Entry 8XOI (electron microscopy, 3.20 A resolution); this record covers chains B and E of the 5 polymer chains in the assembly.

[Chain B]
Protein: Guanine nucleotide-binding protein G(I)/G(S)/G(T) subunit beta-1
Source organism: Homo sapiens
UniProtKB: P62873 (GBB1_HUMAN); residues 2-340 here = UniProt positions 2-340
Chain sequence (351 residues; row label = number of the first residue in the row; numbers below 1 keep their minus sign (Met-10 is residue -10)):
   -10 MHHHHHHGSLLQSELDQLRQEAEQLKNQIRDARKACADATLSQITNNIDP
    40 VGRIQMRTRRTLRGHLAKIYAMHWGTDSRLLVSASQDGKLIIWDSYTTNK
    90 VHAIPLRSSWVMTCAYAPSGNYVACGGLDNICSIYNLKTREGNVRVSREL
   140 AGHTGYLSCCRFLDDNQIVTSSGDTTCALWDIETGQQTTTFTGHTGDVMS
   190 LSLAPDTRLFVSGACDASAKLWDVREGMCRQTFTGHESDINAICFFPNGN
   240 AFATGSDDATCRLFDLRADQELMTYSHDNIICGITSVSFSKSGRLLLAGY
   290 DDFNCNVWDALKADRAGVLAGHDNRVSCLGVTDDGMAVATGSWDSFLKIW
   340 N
Not modelled in the structure: -10 to 2
Differences from the reference sequence: initiating methionine (-10); expression tag (-9 to 1)
Swiss-Prot annotation at these positions:
  - modified residue: Ser2 (N-acetylserine), His266 (Phosphohistidine)
  - natural variant: Leu30 (L30F: In MRD42; uncertain significance), Arg52 (R52G: In MRD42), Gly64 (G64V: In MRD42), Asp76 (D76E: In MRD42; D76G: In MRD42), Gly77 (G77S: In MRD42), Lys78 (K78R: In MRD42), Ile80 (I80N: In MRD42; I80T: In MRD42), His91 (H91R: In MRD42; uncertain significance), Ala92 (A92T: In MRD42), Pro94 (P94S: In MRD42), Leu95 (L95P: In MRD42), Arg96 (R96L: In MRD42), 5 further natural variant entries in UniProt

[Chain E]
Protein: scFv16
Source organism: synthetic construct
Notes: antibody fragment or engineered binder
Chain sequence (247 residues; numbered 2 to 247 plus 16 insertion-coded residues; 15 numbers in that range are skipped by the numbering (no residue carries them; nothing is unmodelled there); the number before each row is that of its first residue; a row labelled like 120A-120P holds insertion residues (120A, then the next letters in order)):
     2 VQLVESGGGLVQPGGSRKLSCSASGFAFSSFGMHWVRQAPEKGLEWVAYI
    52 SSGSGTIYYADTVKGRFTISRDDPKNTLFLQMTSLRSEDTAMYYCVRSIY
   102 YYGSSPFDFWGQGTTLTVS
120A-120P AGGGGSGGGGSGGGGS
   136 SDIVMTQATSSVPVTPGESVSISCRSSKSLLHSNGNTYLYWFLQRPGQSP
   186 QLLIYRMSNLASGVPDRFSGSGSGTAFTLTISRLEAEDVGVYYCMQHLEY
   236 PLTFGAGTKLEL
Not modelled in the structure: 120A-120P, 234-236

[Chain B / chain E interface]
Pairs across the interface (12):
  Arg68(B) - Tyr103(E)
  Leu69(B) - Tyr103(E)  hydrophobic
  Asp83(B) - Tyr103(E)
  Val90(B) - Tyr102(E)  hydrophobic
  His91(B) - Tyr102(E)
  Arg129(B) - Val2(E)
  Arg129(B) - Arg98(E)  hydrogen bond (backbone-side chain)
  Arg129(B) - Phe110(E)
  Glu130(B) - Phe27(E)
  Glu130(B) - Ala28(E)  hydrogen bond (backbone-backbone)
  Glu130(B) - Phe32(E)
  Gly131(B) - Phe32(E)
Other interface residues (no listed pair), chain B (10 interface residues in all): Leu126, Asn132
Other interface residues (no listed pair), chain E (11 interface residues in all): Gly26, Ser31, Ile100

[Overview]
The interface between chain B and chain E involves 10 residues on one side and 11 on the other, with 2
hydrogen bonds. Polar contacts include Arg129(B)-Arg98(E) and Glu130(B)-Ala28(E).
Chain B is Guanine nucleotide-binding protein G(I)/G(S)/G(T) subunit beta-1 (Homo sapiens) and chain E is
scFv16 (synthetic construct); the structure, Cryo-EM structure of GPR30-Gq complex structure in the presence
of fulvestrant, was determined by electron microscopy (same publication as 8XOF, 8XOG, 8XOH and 8XOJ).
